PDB entry 6RD5 | electron microscopy, 2.69 A resolution | chains 6 and 9 of the 8 polymer chains in the assembly

[Chain 6]
Protein: Mitochondrial ATP synthase subunit ASA6
From: Polytomella sp. Pringsheim 198.80
UniProtKB: D7P897 (D7P897_9CHLO); numbering as in UniProt (aligned over 1-151)
Chain sequence (151 residues; row label = number of the first residue in the row):
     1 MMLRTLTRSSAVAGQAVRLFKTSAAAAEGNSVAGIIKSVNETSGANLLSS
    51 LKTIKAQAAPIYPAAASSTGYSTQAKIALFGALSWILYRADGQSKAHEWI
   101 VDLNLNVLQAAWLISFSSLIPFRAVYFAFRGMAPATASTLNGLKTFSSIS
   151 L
Unresolved in the structure: 1-27
Residues lining bound ligands:
  - phosphatidylethanolamine (PEV; (1S)-2-{[(2-aminoethoxy)(hydroxy)phosphoryl]oxy}-1-[(palmitoyloxy)methyl]ethyl stearate), molecule 1: Thr69, Gly70, Ala110, Leu113, Ile114, Ser117
  - phosphatidylethanolamine (PEV), molecule 2: Gly70, Tyr71, Ser72, Ala75, Ile77, Ala78, Leu79, Gly81, Ala82, Leu113, Phe116, Ser117, Ile120, Phe122
  - phosphatidylethanolamine (PEV), molecule 3: Gly81, Ala82, Trp85, Ile86, Tyr88, Arg89, Leu113
  - phosphatidylethanolamine (PEV), molecule 4: Trp112, Ser115, Phe116, Ser118, Leu119, Ile120, Pro121
  - phosphatidylethanolamine (PEV), molecule 5: Phe116, Pro121, Phe122, Ala124, Val125, Tyr126, Ala128, Phe129

[Chain 9]
Protein: Mitochondrial ATP synthase subunit ASA9
From: Polytomella sp. Pringsheim 198.80
Chain sequence (97 residues; each row starts with the number of its first residue):
     1 MAVTSFLGKAFEKYFYDFSAYEQFGLNRFLSSKGQYVALRHVGFVMVGVN
    51 VLLAANFPFNPPFPTIGMCPAGWEGTWVCQADKAKALEMYKEWKKSN
Unresolved in the structure: 1
Residues lining bound ligands:
  - phosphatidylethanolamine (PEV; (1S)-2-{[(2-aminoethoxy)(hydroxy)phosphoryl]oxy}-1-[(palmitoyloxy)methyl]ethyl stearate), molecule 1: Thr4, Ser5, Leu7, Gly8, Ala10, Phe11, Tyr14, Phe15, Phe18, Phe44
  - phosphatidylethanolamine (PEV), molecule 2: Gly34, Gln35, Ala38, His41

[How chain 6 and chain 9 interact]
Residue-residue contacts - 30 pairs, chain 6 then chain 9:
  Gly70(6) - Thr4(9)
  Tyr71(6) - Thr4(9)
  His97(6) - Pro62(9)
  Glu98(6) - Pro62(9)
  Trp99(6) - Asn56(9)
  Trp99(6) - Phe59(9)  hydrophobic
  Trp99(6) - Pro62(9)
  Ile100(6) - Leu52(9)
  Ile100(6) - Pro62(9)  hydrophobic
  Ile100(6) - Phe63(9)  hydrophobic
  Leu103(6) - Leu52(9)  hydrophobic
  Asn104(6) - Gly48(9)  hydrogen bond (side chain-backbone)
  Asn104(6) - Val49(9)
  Asn104(6) - Leu52(9)
  Val107(6) - Phe44(9)
  Val107(6) - Val45(9)  hydrophobic
  Val107(6) - Gly48(9)
  Leu108(6) - Val45(9)  hydrophobic
  Ala111(6) - His41(9)  hydrogen bond (backbone-side chain)
  Ala111(6) - Phe44(9)  hydrophobic
  Ala111(6) - Val45(9)  hydrophobic
  Trp112(6) - His41(9)
  Ile114(6) - Arg40(9)
  Ile114(6) - Phe44(9)  hydrophobic
  Ser115(6) - Val37(9)
  Ser115(6) - His41(9)  hydrogen bond
  Ser117(6) - Phe15(9)
  Ser118(6) - Val37(9)
  Ser118(6) - Arg40(9)  hydrogen bond
  Leu119(6) - Val37(9)  hydrophobic
Other interface residues (no listed pair), chain 6 (19 interface residues in all): Val101, Ala110
Other interface residues (no listed pair), chain 9 (15 interface residues in all): Leu53

[Overview]
Chain 6 and chain 9 form an interface of 19 and 15 residues respectively, with 4 hydrogen bonds. Polar
contacts include Asn104(6)-Gly48(9), Ala111(6)-His41(9) and Ser115(6)-His41(9). 2 phosphatidylethanolamine
molecules are bound between chain 6 and chain 9. Bound to chain 6: 5 copies of phosphatidylethanolamine.
Here chain 6 is Mitochondrial ATP synthase subunit ASA6 and chain 9 is Mitochondrial ATP synthase subunit
ASA9, both from Polytomella sp. Pringsheim 198.80. Entry 6RD5 (CryoEM structure of Polytomella F-ATP synthase,
focussed refinement of Fo and peripheral stalk, C2 symmetry) was determined by electron microscopy (same
publication as 6RD4, 6RD6, 6RD7, 6RD8, 6RD9, 6RDA and 46 further entries).
